Entry 3U5K (X-ray diffraction, 1.80 A resolution); this record covers chain A.

== Chain A ==
Name: Bromodomain-containing protein 4
From: Homo sapiens
UniProtKB: O60885 (BRD4_HUMAN); residues 42-168 here = UniProt positions 42-168
Amino-acid sequence (127 residues; row label = number of the first residue in the row):
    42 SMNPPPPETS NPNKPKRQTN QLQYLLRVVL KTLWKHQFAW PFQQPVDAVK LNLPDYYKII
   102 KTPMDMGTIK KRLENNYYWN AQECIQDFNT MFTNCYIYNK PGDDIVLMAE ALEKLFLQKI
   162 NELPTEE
Not modelled in the structure: 168
Construct notes: cloning artifact (43)
Swiss-Prot annotation at these positions:
  - site: N140 (Acetylated histone binding)
  - cross-link: K99 (Glycyl lysine isopeptide (Lys-Gly) (interchain with G-Cter in SUMO2))
Ligand contacts: Midazolam (08J; 8-chloro-6-(2-fluorophenyl)-1-methyl-4H-imidazo[1,5-a][1,4]benzodiazepine): W81, P82, F83, Q85, V87, L92, L94, Y97, Y139, N140, D145, I146, M149

== Summary ==
Bound to chain A: Midazolam.
Chain A is Bromodomain-containing protein 4 (Homo sapiens); the structure, Crystal Structure of the first
bromodomain of human BRD4 in complex with Midazolam, was determined by X-ray diffraction (same publication as
3U5J and 3U5L).
